PDB entry 4ROP | X-ray diffraction, 2.05 A resolution | chain A

Chain A:
Protein: Enolase
Organism: Synechococcus elongatus (strain ATCC 33912 / PCC 7942 / FACHB-805)
Notes: EC 4.2.1.11
UniProt: Q31QJ8 (ENO_SYNE7); residues 5-428 here = UniProt positions 5-428
Amino-acid sequence (424 residues; each row starts with the number of its first residue):
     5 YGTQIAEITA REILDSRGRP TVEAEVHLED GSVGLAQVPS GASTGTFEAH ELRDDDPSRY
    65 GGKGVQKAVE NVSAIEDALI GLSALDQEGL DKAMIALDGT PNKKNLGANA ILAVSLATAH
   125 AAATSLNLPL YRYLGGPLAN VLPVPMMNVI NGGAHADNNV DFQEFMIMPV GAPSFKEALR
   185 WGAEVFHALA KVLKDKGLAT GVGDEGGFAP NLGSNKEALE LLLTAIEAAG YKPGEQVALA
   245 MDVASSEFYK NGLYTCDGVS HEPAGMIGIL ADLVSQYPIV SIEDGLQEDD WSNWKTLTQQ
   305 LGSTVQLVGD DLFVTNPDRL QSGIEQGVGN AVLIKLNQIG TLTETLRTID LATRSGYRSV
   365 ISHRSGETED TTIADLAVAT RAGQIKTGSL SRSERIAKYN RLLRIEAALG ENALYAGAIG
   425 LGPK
Metal / ion sites: Ca2+ site 1 near Ser129 (its only coordinating residue here); Ca2+ site 2 near Asn162 (its only coordinating residue here); Ca2+ site 3: Asp246, Glu287, Asp314; Ca2+ site 4 near Glu415 (its only coordinating residue here)
UniProt features mapped onto this chain:
  - active site: Glu209 (Proton donor), Lys339 (Proton acceptor)
  - binding site (Mg(2+)): Ala46, Asp246, Glu287, Asp314
  - binding site ((2R)-2-phosphoglycerate): Gln167, Lys339, Arg368, Ser369, Lys390
  - binding site (phosphoenolpyruvate): Lys339, Arg368, Ser369, Lys390
Reported in the primary citation:
  - conformationally variable residues (loop rearrangement): Pro43 to Phe51
  - Ca2+ coordination: Asp246, Glu287, Asp314
  - catalytic residues: Glu168, Glu209, Lys339, His367 (proposed by the authors, not directly observed)

Summary:
The Ca2+ site 3 is built by Asp246, Glu287 and Asp314. From UniProt: active-site residues Glu209 and Lys339, 4
Mg2+-binding residues, 5 (2R)-2-phosphoglycerate-binding residues and 4 phosphoenolpyruvate-binding residues.
From the paper: catalytic residues Glu168, Glu209 and Lys339 among others; Ca2+ coordination by Asp246, Glu287
and Asp314.
Chain A is Enolase (Synechococcus elongatus (strain ATCC 33912 / PCC 7942 / FACHB-805)); the structure,
Crystal structure of enolase from Synechococcus elongatus, was determined by X-ray diffraction, deposited
together with 5J04.
